PDB entry 2FIE | X-ray diffraction, 2.81 A resolution | chains D and H of the 4 polymer chains in the assembly

[Chain D (and H)]
Molecule: Fructose-1,6-bisphosphatase 1
Organism: Homo sapiens
Notes: EC 3.1.3.11; chain H of this document is another copy of the same molecule, construct and numbering; everything in this record applies to it too
Sequence (338 residues; numbered 0 to 337; the number before each row is that of its first residue; numbering starts at 0):
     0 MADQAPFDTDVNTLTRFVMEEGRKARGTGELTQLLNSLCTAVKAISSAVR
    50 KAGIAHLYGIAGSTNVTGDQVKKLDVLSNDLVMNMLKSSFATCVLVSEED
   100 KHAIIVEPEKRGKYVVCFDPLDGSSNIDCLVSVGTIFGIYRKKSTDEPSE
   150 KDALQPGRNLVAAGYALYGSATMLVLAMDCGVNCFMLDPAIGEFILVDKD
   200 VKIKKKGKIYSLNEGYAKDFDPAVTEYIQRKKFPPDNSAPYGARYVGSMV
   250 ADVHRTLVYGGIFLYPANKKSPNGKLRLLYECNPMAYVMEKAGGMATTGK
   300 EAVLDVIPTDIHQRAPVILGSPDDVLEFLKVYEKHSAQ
Not modelled in the structure: 0-8, 63-71, 337
Construct notes: variant K217 (Arg218 in 15277851)
Ligand contacts:
  - A74 (2,5-dichloro-N-[5-methoxy-7-(6-methoxypyridin-3-yl)-1,3-benzoxazol-2-yl]benzenesulfonamide), molecule 1: V17, M18, E20, G21, R22, A24, R25, G26, T27, G28, E29, L30, T31, L34, Y113, M177
  - A74, molecule 2: G26, T27, G28, Q32

[Chain D / chain H interface]
Residue-residue contacts (48; chain D residue first):
  D9(D) with S87(H), hydrogen bond; K109(H)
  V10(D) with N83(H)
  T14(D) with N35(H)
  R15(D) with Q32(H); S36(H), hydrogen bond; M84(H), hydrogen bond (side chain-backbone); S87(H), hydrogen bond (side chain-backbone); S88(H)
  M18(D) with M18(H), hydrophobic; T31(H); Q32(H)
  E19(D) with Q32(H), hydrogen bond; F89(H)
  R22(D) with T27(H); G28(H); E29(H); Q32(H), hydrogen bond
  T27(D) with R22(H)
  G28(D) with R22(H), hydrogen bond (backbone-side chain)
  E29(D) with R22(H)
  Q32(D) with R15(H); M18(H); E19(H); R22(H), hydrogen bond
  N35(D) with T14(H); M18(H)
  S36(D) with R15(H), hydrogen bond
  T39(D) with E192(H), hydrogen bond
  K42(D) with I190(H), hydrogen bond (side chain-backbone); G191(H), hydrogen bond (side chain-backbone); E192(H), salt bridge
  A43(D) with I190(H), hydrophobic
  S46(D) with A189(H); I190(H)
  N83(D) with V10(H)
  M84(D) with R15(H), hydrogen bond (backbone-side chain)
  S87(D) with D9(H), hydrogen bond; R15(H), hydrogen bond (backbone-side chain)
  S88(D) with R15(H)
  K109(D) with D9(H), salt bridge
  A189(D) with S46(H)
  I190(D) with K42(H), hydrogen bond (backbone-side chain); A43(H), hydrophobic
  G191(D) with K42(H), hydrogen bond (backbone-side chain); G191(H)
  E192(D) with T39(H), hydrogen bond; K42(H), salt bridge
Other interface residues (no listed pair), chain D (28 interface residues in all): T31, P188
Other interface residues (no listed pair), chain H (29 interface residues in all): P188

[Overview]
28 residues of chain D and 29 residues of chain H are in contact; the contacts include 18 hydrogen bonds and 3
salt bridges. Polar pairs include K42(D)-E192(H), K109(D)-D9(H) and D9(D)-S87(H). Chain D binds compound A74.
Both chains are Fructose-1,6-bisphosphatase 1 (Homo sapiens). Entry 2FIE (Structure of human liver FBPase
complexed with potent benzoxazole allosteric inhibitors) was determined by X-ray diffraction together with
2FIX from the same study.
